9CH1 - chains A and D of the 4 polymer chains in the assembly; structure by X-ray diffraction, 2.10 A resolution.

# Chain A
Name: TP-methylase family protein
Source organism: Shewanella oneidensis
Reference sequence: Q8EGW3 (Q8EGW3_SHEON); residue numbers follow UniProt; this construct covers 1-263
Sequence (263 residues; row label = number of the first residue in the row):
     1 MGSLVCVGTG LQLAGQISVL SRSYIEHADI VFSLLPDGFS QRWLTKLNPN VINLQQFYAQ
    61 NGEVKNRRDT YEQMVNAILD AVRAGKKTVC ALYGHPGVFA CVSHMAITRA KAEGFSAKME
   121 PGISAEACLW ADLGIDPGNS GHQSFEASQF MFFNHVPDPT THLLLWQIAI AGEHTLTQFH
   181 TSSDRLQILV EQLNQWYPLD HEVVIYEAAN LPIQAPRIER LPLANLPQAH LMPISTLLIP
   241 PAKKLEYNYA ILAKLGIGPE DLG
Unresolved in the structure: 1
Ion coordination: Zn2+: Glu126 (shared with 2 residues of chain C)
Residues lining bound ligands: S-adenosylhomocysteine (SAH): Leu11, Tyr93, Gly94, His95, Val98, Phe99, Ala100, Ser124, Ala125, Trp166, Gln167, Tyr206, Glu207, Ala208, Asn210, Pro233, Ile234, Ser235, Thr236

# Chain D
Name: Extradiol ring-cleavage dioxygenase LigAB LigA subunit domain-containing protein
Source organism: Shewanella oneidensis
Reference sequence: Q8EGW2 (Q8EGW2_SHEON); residues 1-71 here = UniProt positions 1-71
Sequence (78 residues; numbered -6 to 71; the number before each row is that of its first residue; numbers below 1 keep their minus sign (Met-6 is residue -6)):
    -6 MHHHHHHMSG LSDFFTQLGQ DAQLMEDYKQ NPEAVMRAHG LTDEQINAVM TGDMEKLKTL
    54 SGDSSYQSYL VWSHGNGD
Unresolved in the structure: -6 to 3, 57-71
Construct notes: initiating methionine (-6); expression tag (-5 to 0); engineered mutation Trp65 (Ile in Q8EGW2)

# Chain A / chain D interface
Residue-residue contacts (12):
  Leu20(A) - Gly12(D)
  Leu20(A) - Gln13(D)
  Leu20(A) - Ala15(D)  hydrophobic
  Ser23(A) - Gln13(D)
  Ser23(A) - Ala15(D)  hydrogen bond (side chain-backbone)
  Tyr24(A) - Ala15(D)
  Tyr24(A) - Met18(D)
  Tyr24(A) - Glu19(D)  hydrogen bond
  His27(A) - Gln16(D)
  Lys87(A) - Gln16(D)  hydrogen bond
  Lys118(A) - Glu19(D)  salt bridge
  Lys118(A) - Lys22(D)
Interface residues without a listed pair, chain A (7 interface residues in all): Val19
Interface residues without a listed pair, chain D (8 interface residues in all): Asp14

# Overview
7 residues of chain A and 8 residues of chain D are in contact, with 3 hydrogen bonds and 1 salt bridge. Polar
pairs include Lys118(A)-Glu19(D), Ser23(A)-Ala15(D) and Tyr24(A)-Glu19(D). Chain A binds
S-adenosylhomocysteine.
Here chain A is TP-methylase family protein and chain D is Extradiol ring-cleavage dioxygenase LigAB LigA
subunit domain-containing protein, both from Shewanella oneidensis. Entry 9CH1 (Structure of the
alpha-N-methyltransferase (SonM) and RiPP precursor (SonA-I65W) heteromeric complex (bound to SAM)) was
determined by X-ray diffraction together with 9CGW, 9CH0, 9CH2, 9CH3, 9CH5, 9CH7, 9CHI and 9CHK from the same
study.
